Entry 8IUO (electron microscopy, 3.96 A resolution); this record covers chains F and B of the 6 polymer chains in the assembly.

Chain F:
Molecule: 35-nt RNA strand
From: Homo sapiens
Sequence (35 nucleotides; each row starts with the number of its first residue):
  1001 UUUUUUUUUU UUUUUUUUUU UUUUUUUUUU UUUUU

Chain B:
Molecule: Nucleoprotein
From: Human respiratory syncytial virus A
UniProt: A0A2H4WKL8 (A0A2H4WKL8_HRSV); residues 1-362 here = UniProt positions 1-362
Sequence (362 residues; numbered 1 to 362; the number before each row is that of its first residue):
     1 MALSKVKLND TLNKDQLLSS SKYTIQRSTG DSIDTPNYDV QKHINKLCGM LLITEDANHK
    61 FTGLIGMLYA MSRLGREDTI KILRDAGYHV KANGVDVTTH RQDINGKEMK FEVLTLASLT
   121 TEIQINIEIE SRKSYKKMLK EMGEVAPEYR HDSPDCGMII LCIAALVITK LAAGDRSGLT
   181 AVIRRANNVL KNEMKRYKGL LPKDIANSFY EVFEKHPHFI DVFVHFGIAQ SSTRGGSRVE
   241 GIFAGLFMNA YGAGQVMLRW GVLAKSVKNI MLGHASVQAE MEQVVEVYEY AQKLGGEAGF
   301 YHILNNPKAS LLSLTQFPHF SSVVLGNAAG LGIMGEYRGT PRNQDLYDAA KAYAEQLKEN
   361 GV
From the paper describing this entry:
  - self-association interface (contacts with another copy of this molecule); pairs are residue here / residue on that copy: Tyr88-Arg234 (hydrogen bond)
  - binding site for the 35-nt RNA strand (chain F): Lys170, Arg184, Arg185, Ser313, Thr315, Tyr337

Interface between chain F and chain B:
Residue-residue contacts - 27 pairs, chain F then chain B:
  U1016(F) with Ser313(B), hydrogen bond to the phosphate; Thr315(B), phosphate contact
  U1017(F) with Ala172(B), sugar contact; Gly254(B), phosphate contact; Ser313(B), phosphate contact; Thr315(B), hydrogen bond to the phosphate
  U1018(F) with Gly254(B), phosphate contact; Val256(B), phosphate contact; Tyr337(B), hydrogen bond to the phosphate; Arg338(B), hydrogen bond to the base
  U1019(F) with Lys170(B), phosphate contact; Val256(B), base contact; Glu336(B), hydrogen bond to the sugar; Tyr337(B), sugar contact
  U1020(F) with Lys170(B), salt bridge to the phosphate; Ala181(B), phosphate contact; Arg184(B), salt bridge to the phosphate
  U1021(F) with Arg184(B), salt bridge to the phosphate; Arg185(B), hydrogen bond to the phosphate; Asn188(B), phosphate contact; Asn249(B), hydrogen bond to the base
  U1022(F) with Arg185(B), hydrogen bond to the phosphate; Asn188(B), hydrogen bond to the phosphate; Val189(B), phosphate contact; Arg238(B), hydrogen bond to the base; Ile242(B), base contact
  U1023(F) with Arg238(B), hydrogen bond to the base
Also at the interface, not in a pair above, chain F (10 interface residues in all): U1014, U1015
Also at the interface, not in a pair above, chain B (26 interface residues in all): Ala173, Gly241, Gly245, Gln255, Trp260, Gln316, Ile333, Gly335, Arg342

Summary:
Chain F and chain B form an interface of 10 and 26 residues respectively; the contacts include 11 hydrogen
bonds and 3 salt bridges. Among the polar pairs are U1018(F)-Arg338(B), U1021(F)-Asn249(B) and
U1022(F)-Arg238(B). The paper reports a binding site for the 35-nt RNA strand (chain F) at Lys170(B),
Arg184(B) and Arg185(B) among others; a self-association interface involving Tyr88(B).
Chain F is a 35-nt RNA strand (Homo sapiens) and chain B is Nucleoprotein (Human respiratory syncytial virus
A); the structure, respiratory syncytial virus nucleocapsid-like assembly, was determined by electron
microscopy.
